Entry 7OA5 (X-ray diffraction, 2.38 A resolution); this record covers chains F and L of the 12 polymer chains in the assembly.

Chain F:
Protein: Holliday junction ATP-dependent DNA helicase RuvA
Source organism: Mycobacterium leprae (strain TN)
Notes: EC 3.6.4.12
Reference sequence: P40832 (RUVA_MYCLE); numbering as in UniProt (aligned over 1-203)
Chain sequence (203 residues; numbered 1 to 203; the number before each row is that of its first residue):
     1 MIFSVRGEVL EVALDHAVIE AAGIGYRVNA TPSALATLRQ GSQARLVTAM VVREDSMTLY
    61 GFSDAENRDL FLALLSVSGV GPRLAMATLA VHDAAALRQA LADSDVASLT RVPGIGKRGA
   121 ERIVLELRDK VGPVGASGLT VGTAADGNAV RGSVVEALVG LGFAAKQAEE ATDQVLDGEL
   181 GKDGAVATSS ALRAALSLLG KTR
Disordered / not traced: 132-147, 183-185
UniProt features mapped onto this chain:
  - region: Pro-133 to Gly-147 (Flexible linker)
  - motif: Glu-54, Asp-55 (Acidic pin)
  - binding site (DNA): Gly-79, Val-80, Arg-83, Gly-114 to Gly-116, Arg-118

Chain L:
Molecule: 15-nt DNA strand
Sequence (15 nucleotides; each row starts with the number of its first residue):
     2 GTTCGCGCGC GAACT

Chain F / chain L interface:
Residue-residue contacts - 14 pairs, chain F then chain L:
  Val-77(F) / DG8(L)  phosphate contact
  Ser-78(F) / DG8(L)  phosphate contact
  Ser-78(F) / DC9(L)  hydrogen bond to the phosphate
  Gly-79(F) / DC7(L)  hydrogen bond to the phosphate
  Gly-79(F) / DG8(L)  hydrogen bond to the phosphate
  Val-80(F) / DC7(L)  phosphate contact
  Val-80(F) / DG8(L)  hydrogen bond to the phosphate
  Gly-81(F) / DC7(L)  hydrogen bond to the phosphate
  Pro-82(F) / DC7(L)  phosphate contact
  Arg-83(F) / DG6(L)  sugar contact
  Arg-83(F) / DC7(L)  hydrogen bond to the phosphate
  Leu-84(F) / DC7(L)  hydrogen bond to the phosphate
  Ala-164(F) / DC15(L)  phosphate contact
  Ala-164(F) / DT16(L)  phosphate contact
Interface residues without a listed pair, chain F (11 interface residues in all): Ala-85, Gln-167

In short:
The interface between chain F and chain L involves 11 residues on one side and 6 on the other; the contacts
include 7 hydrogen bonds. Among the polar pairs are Ser-78(F)/DC9(L), Gly-79(F)/DC7(L) and Gly-79(F)/DG8(L).
UniProt lists 7 DNA-binding residues on chain F.
Here chain F is Holliday junction ATP-dependent DNA helicase RuvA (Mycobacterium leprae (strain TN)) and chain
L is a 15-nt DNA strand. Entry 7OA5 (Ruva complexed to a holliday junction) was determined by X-ray
diffraction.
